6O2Y - chains A and B; structure by X-ray diffraction, 2.80 A resolution.

[Chain A (and B)]
Molecule: Isocitrate dehydrogenase [NADP] cytoplasmic
Organism: Homo sapiens
Notes: EC 1.1.1.42; chain B of this document is another copy of the same molecule, construct and numbering; everything in this record applies to it too
UniProt: O75874 (IDHC_HUMAN); residue numbers follow UniProt; this construct covers 1-414
Chain sequence (425 residues; row label = number of the first residue in the row):
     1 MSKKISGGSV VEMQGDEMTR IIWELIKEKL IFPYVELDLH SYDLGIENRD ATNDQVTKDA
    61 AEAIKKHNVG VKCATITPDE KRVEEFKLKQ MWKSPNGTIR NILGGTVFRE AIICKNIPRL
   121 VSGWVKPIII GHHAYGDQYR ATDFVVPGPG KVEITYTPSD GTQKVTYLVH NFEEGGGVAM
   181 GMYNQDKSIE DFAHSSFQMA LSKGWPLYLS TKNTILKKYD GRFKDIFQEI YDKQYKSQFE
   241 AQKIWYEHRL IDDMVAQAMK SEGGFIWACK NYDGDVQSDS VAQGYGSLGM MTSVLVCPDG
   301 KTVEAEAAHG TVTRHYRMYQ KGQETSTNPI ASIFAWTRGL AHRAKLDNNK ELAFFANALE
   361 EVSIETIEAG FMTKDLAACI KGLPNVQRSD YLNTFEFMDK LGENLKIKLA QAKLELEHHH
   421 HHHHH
Disordered / not traced: 1-2, 416-425 (chain B: 1-3, 415-425)
Construct notes: engineered mutation His132 (Arg in O75874); expression tag (415-425)
Curated features (UniProtKB/Swiss-Prot):
  - binding site (NADP(+)): Thr75 to Thr77, Arg82, Lys260, Gly310 to His315, Asn328
  - binding site (substrate): Thr77, Ser94 to Arg100, Arg109, Lys212
  - binding site (Mn(2+)): Asp252, Asp275, Asp279
  - site (Critical for catalysis): Tyr139, Lys212
  - modified residue: Ser2 (N-acetylserine), Tyr42 (Phosphotyrosine), Lys81 (N6-acetyllysine), Lys126 (N6-succinyllysine), Lys224 (N6-acetyllysine), Lys233 (N6-acetyllysine), Lys243 (N6-acetyllysine), Lys321 (N6-acetyllysine), Ser389 (Phosphoserine), Lys400 (N6-succinyllysine)
  - natural variant: His132 (R132H: In a glioma sample; this construct carries the variant)
Small-molecule neighbours:
  - LJY (4-{[(6-chloro-2-oxo-1,2-dihydroquinolin-3-yl)methyl]amino}-2-methoxybenzonitrile): Arg109, Glu110, Ala111, Ile113, Arg119, Leu120, Trp124, Lys126, Ile128, Ile130, Ala258, Met259, Trp267, Asp279, Val281, Ala282, Tyr285, Met291
  - NADP (NAP; NADP nicotinamide-adenine-dinucleotide phosphate): Lys72, Ala74, Thr75, Ile76, Thr77, Arg82, Asn96, Gln277, Leu288, Gly289, Glu306, Ala308, His309, Gly310, Thr311, Val312, Thr313, Arg314, His315, Ser326, Thr327, Asn328, Asp375

[How chain A and chain B interact]
Residue-residue contacts (141):
  Leu120(A) with Leu120(B)
  Gln138(A) with Lys212(B); Ile215(B)
  Tyr139(A) with Ile215(B), hydrophobic
  Ala141(A) with Leu216(B), hydrophobic
  Thr142(A) with Tyr167(B); Leu168(B), hydrogen bond (side chain-backbone); Val169(B)
  Asp143(A) with Leu216(B); Lys217(B); Lys218(B), hydrogen bond (side chain-backbone); Tyr219(B), hydrogen bond (side chain-backbone)
  Phe144(A) with Ile154(B), hydrophobic; Tyr167(B); Lys218(B)
  Val145(A) with Arg222(B)
  Val146(A) with Tyr156(B), hydrophobic
  Pro147(A) with Tyr156(B), hydrophobic
  Gly148(A) with Tyr156(B), hydrogen bond (backbone-side chain)
  Pro149(A) with Tyr156(B), hydrogen bond (backbone-side chain); Pro158(B); Ser159(B), hydrogen bond (backbone-backbone)
  Gly150(A) with Tyr156(B); Thr157(B); Ser159(B)
  Lys151(A) with Thr155(B); Tyr156(B); Thr157(B), hydrogen bond (backbone-backbone)
  Val152(A) with Ile154(B), hydrophobic; Thr155(B)
  Glu153(A) with Glu153(B); Ile154(B); Thr155(B), hydrogen bond (backbone-backbone)
  Ile154(A) with Phe144(B), hydrophobic; Val152(B), hydrophobic; Glu153(B); Met180(B); Gly181(B)
  Thr155(A) with Lys151(B); Val152(B); Glu153(B), hydrogen bond (backbone-backbone)
  Tyr156(A) with Val146(B), hydrophobic; Pro147(B); Gly148(B), hydrogen bond (side chain-backbone); Pro149(B), hydrogen bond (side chain-backbone); Gly150(B); Lys151(B)
  Thr157(A) with Gly150(B); Lys151(B), hydrogen bond (backbone-backbone); Glu153(B), hydrogen bond
  Pro158(A) with Pro149(B)
  Ser159(A) with Pro149(B), hydrogen bond (backbone-backbone); Gly150(B), hydrogen bond (side chain-backbone)
  Tyr167(A) with Phe144(B), hydrophobic
  Leu168(A) with Thr142(B)
  Val169(A) with Gly181(B); Tyr183(B)
  His170(A) with Tyr183(B); Gln185(B), hydrogen bond
  Phe172(A) with Asn184(B); Gln185(B)
  Gly176(A) with Gln185(B); Asp186(B), hydrogen bond (backbone-backbone)
  Gly177(A) with Asn184(B); Asp186(B); Arg222(B)
  Val178(A) with Tyr183(B); Asn184(B), hydrogen bond (backbone-backbone); Tyr219(B), hydrophobic; Arg222(B)
  Ala179(A) with Met182(B); Tyr219(B)
  Met180(A) with Ile154(B); Gly181(B); Met182(B), hydrogen bond (backbone-backbone); Leu216(B), hydrophobic; Tyr219(B)
  Gly181(A) with Ile154(B); Val169(B); Met180(B)
  Met182(A) with Val169(B); Ala179(B); Met180(B), hydrogen bond (backbone-backbone); Met182(B), hydrophobic; Tyr272(B)
  Tyr183(A) with Val169(B); His170(B); Val178(B)
  Asn184(A) with Phe172(B); Gly177(B); Val178(B), hydrogen bond (backbone-backbone)
  Gln185(A) with His170(B), hydrogen bond; Phe172(B); Gly176(B)
  Asp186(A) with Gly176(B), hydrogen bond (backbone-backbone); Gly177(B)
  Lys212(A) with Gln138(B); Asp273(B), salt bridge; Asp275(B), salt bridge; Ser278(B)
  Ile215(A) with Gln138(B)
  Leu216(A) with Ala141(B), hydrophobic; Asp143(B); Met180(B), hydrophobic
  Lys217(A) with Asp143(B), hydrogen bond (backbone-side chain)
  Lys218(A) with Asp143(B), hydrogen bond (backbone-side chain); Val145(B); Val178(B)
  Tyr219(A) with Asp143(B); Val178(B), hydrophobic; Ala179(B); Met180(B), hydrophobic
  Arg222(A) with Val146(B); Gly177(B), hydrogen bond (side chain-backbone); Val178(B)
  Asp252(A) with Gln277(B)
  Val255(A) with Gln277(B); Ser278(B); Ser280(B)
  Ala256(A) with Gln283(B)
  Met259(A) with Ser280(B); Gln283(B); Gly284(B)
  Tyr272(A) with Met180(B); Tyr272(B), hydrophobic
  Asp273(A) with Lys212(B), salt bridge; Ile251(B)
  Asp275(A) with Lys212(B), salt bridge
  Gln277(A) with Asp252(B); Val255(B)
  Ser278(A) with Ile251(B); Asp252(B); Val255(B)
  Asp279(A) with Val255(B)
  Ser280(A) with Val255(B); Met259(B); Val281(B)
  Val281(A) with Ser280(B)
  Gln283(A) with Ala256(B)
  Gly284(A) with Met259(B)
  Leu383(A) with Lys260(B)
Interface residues without a listed pair, chain A (63 interface residues in all): Asp137, Ile251, Lys260
Interface residues without a listed pair, chain B (64 interface residues in all): Val121, Tyr139, Glu174, Asp279, Leu383

[Overview]
63 residues of chain A face 64 of chain B across their interface; the contacts include 26 hydrogen bonds and 4
salt bridges. Polar contacts include Lys212(A)-Asp273(B), Lys212(A)-Asp275(B) and Thr142(A)-Leu168(B). Ligands
of chain A: compound LJY and NADP.
Both chains are Isocitrate dehydrogenase [NADP] cytoplasmic (Homo sapiens). Entry 6O2Y (Crystal structure of
IDH1 R132H mutant in complex with compound 24) was determined by X-ray diffraction together with 6O2Z from the
same study.
